Entry 5IOU (electron microscopy, 7.00 A resolution (low resolution: residue-level contacts below are approximate; hydrogen-bond / salt-bridge calls are withheld)); this record covers chains C and D of the 4 polymer chains in the assembly.

== Chain C ==
Molecule: N-methyl-D-aspartate receptor subunit NR1-8a
Organism: Xenopus laevis
UniProtKB: C0KD18 (C0KD18_XENLA); aligned to UniProt positions 23-828 over residues 23-828 (the alignment contains insertions or deletions, so no single offset holds)
Amino-acid sequence (822 residues; each row starts with the number of its first residue):
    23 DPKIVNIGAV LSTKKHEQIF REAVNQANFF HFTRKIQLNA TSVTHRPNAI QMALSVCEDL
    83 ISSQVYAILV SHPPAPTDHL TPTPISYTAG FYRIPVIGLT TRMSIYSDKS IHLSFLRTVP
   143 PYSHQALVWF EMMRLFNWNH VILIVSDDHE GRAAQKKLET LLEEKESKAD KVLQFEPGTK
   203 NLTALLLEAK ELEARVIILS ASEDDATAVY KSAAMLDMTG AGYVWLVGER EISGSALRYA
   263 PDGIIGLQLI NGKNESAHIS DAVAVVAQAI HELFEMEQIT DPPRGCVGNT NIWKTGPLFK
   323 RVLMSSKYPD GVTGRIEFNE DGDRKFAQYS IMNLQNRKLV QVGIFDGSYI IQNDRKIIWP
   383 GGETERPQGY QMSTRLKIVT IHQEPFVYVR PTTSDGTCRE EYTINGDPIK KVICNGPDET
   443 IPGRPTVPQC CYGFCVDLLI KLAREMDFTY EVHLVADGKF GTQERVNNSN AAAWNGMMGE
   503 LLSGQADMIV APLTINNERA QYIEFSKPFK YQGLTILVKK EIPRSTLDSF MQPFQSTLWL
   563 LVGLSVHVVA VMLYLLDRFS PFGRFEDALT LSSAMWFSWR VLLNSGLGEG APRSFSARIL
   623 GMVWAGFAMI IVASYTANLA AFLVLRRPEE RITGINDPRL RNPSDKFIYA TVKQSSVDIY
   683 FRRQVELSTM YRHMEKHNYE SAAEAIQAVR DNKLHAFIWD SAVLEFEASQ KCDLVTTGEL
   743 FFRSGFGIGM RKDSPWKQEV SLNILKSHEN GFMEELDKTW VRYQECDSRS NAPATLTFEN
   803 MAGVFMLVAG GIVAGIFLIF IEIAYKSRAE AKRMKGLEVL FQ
Not modelled in the structure: 116, 827-844
Construct notes: engineered mutation Phe51 (Lys in C0KD18), Phe52 (Arg in C0KD18), Gln300 (Asn in C0KD18), Gln350 (Asn in C0KD18), Asp368 (Asn in C0KD18), Asp440 (Asn in C0KD18), Asp469 (Asn in C0KD18), Ala493 (Lys in C0KD18), Ala494 (Lys in C0KD18), Ala495 (Glu in C0KD18), Arg602 (Gly610 in C0KD18), Leu609 (Ile617 in C0KD18), Arg648 (Asp656 in C0KD18), Glu761 (Asn769 in C0KD18); expression tag (829-844)

== Chain D ==
Molecule: Ionotropic glutamate receptor subunit NR2B
Organism: Xenopus laevis
UniProtKB: A7XY94 (A7XY94_XENLA); aligned to UniProt positions 1-825 over residues 1-825 (the alignment contains insertions or deletions, so no single offset holds)
Amino-acid sequence (825 residues; numbered 1 to 825; the number before each row is that of its first residue):
     1 MRPTEACCYL KISLIILFYS RAYAQKHPNM DIAVILVGTT EEVAIKDVHE KDDFHHLPVT
    61 PRVELVTMQE SDPKSIITRI CDLMSDKKVQ GVVFGDDTDQ EAIAQILDFI SVQTLTPILG
   121 IHGGSSMIMA DKEEASMFFQ FGPSIEQQAS VMLNIMEEYD WYIFSIVTTY FPGYQDFENK
   181 VRSTIENSFV GWELEEVIHL DMSLDDIDSK IQNQLKKLQS PVILLYCTKE EATYIFEVAH
   241 SVGLTGYGFT WIVPSLVAGD TDTVPDEFPT GLISVSYDEW DYDLPARVRD GIAIITTAAS
   301 TMLSEHNSIP QSKSSCNNIQ ESRVYEAHML KRYLINVTFE GRDLSFSEDG YQMHPKLVII
   361 LLNQERKWER VGKYKDRSLK MWPVFDLYPN SEEHKDEHLS IVTLEEAPFV IVEDVDPLSG
   421 TCMRNTVPCR KQIRPENRTE EGGNYIKRCC KGFCIDILKK IAKTVKFTYD LYLVTNGKHG
   481 KKINGVWNGM IGEVVTKRAY MAVGSLTINE ERSEVVDFSV PFIETGISVM VSRSNGTVSP
   541 SAFLEPFSAD VWVMMFVMLL IVSAVAVFVF EYFSPVGYNG PSFTIGKAIW LLWGLVFNNS
   601 LPVQNPKGTT SKIMVSVWAF FAVIFLASYT ANLAAFMIQR RYVDQVSGLS DKKFQRPNDF
   661 SPAFRFGTVP NGSTERNIRN NYLEMHSYMV KFNQRSVQDA LLSLKSGKLD AFIYDAAVLN
   721 YMAGRDEGCK LVTIGSGKVF ATTGYGIAIQ KDSGWKRQVD LAILQLFGDG EMEELEALWL
   781 TGICHNEKNE VMSSQLDIDN MAGVFYMLAA AMALSLITFI MEHLF
Not modelled in the structure: 1-27, 364
Construct notes: engineered mutation Ser20 (Met in A7XY94), Arg21 (Gly in A7XY94), Ala22 (Cys in A7XY94), Glu64 (Ala in A7XY94), Gln69 (Asn in A7XY94), Asp343 (Asn in A7XY94), Val486 (Thr490 in A7XY94), Leu601 (Val615 in A7XY94), Arg640 (Glu654 in A7XY94), Arg641 (Glu655 in A7XY94)
UniProt features mapped onto this chain:
  - binding site (Zn(2+)): His122, Glu279
  - glycosylation: Asn336 (N-linked (GlcNAc...) asparagine)

== Chain C / chain D interface ==
Contacting residue pairs - 11 pairs, chain C then chain D:
  Gly112(C) - Ala102(D)
  Cys308(C) - Asp72(D)
  Cys308(C) - Lys74(D)
  Asn311(C) - Ser71(D)
  Asn311(C) - Asp72(D)
  Thr312(C) - Ser71(D)
  Arg602(C) - Ser600(D)
  Ser607(C) - Ser600(D)
  Ala627(C) - Phe597(D)
  Ala639(C) - Ala634(D)
  Pro660(C) - Gly782(D)
Also at the interface, not in a pair above, chain C (10 interface residues in all): Pro555
Also at the interface, not in a pair above, chain D (12 interface residues in all): Leu633, Met637, Ser794, Leu796

== Summary ==
The interface between chain C and chain D involves 10 residues on one side and 12 on the other. Curated
annotation (UniProt) lists Zn2+-binding residues His122(D) and Glu279(D) on chain D.
Here chain C is N-methyl-D-aspartate receptor subunit NR1-8a and chain D is Ionotropic glutamate receptor
subunit NR2B, both from Xenopus laevis. Entry 5IOU (Cryo-EM structure of GluN1/GluN2B NMDA receptor in the
glutamate/glycine-bound conformation) was determined by electron microscopy (same publication as 5IOV, 5IPQ,
5IPR, 5IPS, 5IPT, 5IPU and 5IPV).
